Entry 5Q1B (X-ray diffraction, 2.30 A resolution); this record covers chains A and B.

== Chain A ==
Molecule: Bile acid receptor
Source organism: Homo sapiens
UniProtKB: Q96RI1 (NR1H4_HUMAN); residues 248-476 here correspond to UniProt positions 258-486 (UniProt number = residue number + 10)
Sequence (233 residues; numbered 244 to 476; the number before each row is that of its first residue):
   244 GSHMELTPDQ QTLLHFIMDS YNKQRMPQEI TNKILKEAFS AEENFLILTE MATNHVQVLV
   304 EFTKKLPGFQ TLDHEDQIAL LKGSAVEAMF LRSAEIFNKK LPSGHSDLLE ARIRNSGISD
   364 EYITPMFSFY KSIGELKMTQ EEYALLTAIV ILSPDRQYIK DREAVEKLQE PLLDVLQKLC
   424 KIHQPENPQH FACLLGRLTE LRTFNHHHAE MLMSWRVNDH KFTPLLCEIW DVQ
Unresolved in the structure: 244-246
Differences from the reference sequence: expression tag (244-247); conflict Ala-281 (Glu291 in Q96RI1), Ala-354 (Glu364 in Q96RI1)
Curated features (UniProtKB/Swiss-Prot):
  - binding site (chenodeoxycholate): Arg-335, Tyr-365, Tyr-373, His-451
  - modified residue: Thr-446 (Phosphothreonine)
  - cross-link: Lys-279 (Glycyl lysine isopeptide (Lys-Gly) (interchain with G-Cter in SUMO1))
Small-molecule neighbours: 9N7 (4-{[(2S)-2-cyclohexyl-2-{5,6-difluoro-2-[4-(1,3-thiazol-2-yl)phenyl]-1H-benzimidazol-1-yl}acetyl]amino}benzoic acid): Gln-267, Arg-268, Ile-273, Thr-274, Ile-277, Asn-287, Ile-290, Leu-291, Met-294, Asn-297, His-298, Met-332, Phe-333, Arg-335, Ser-336, Ile-339, Phe-340, Leu-352, Ile-356, Ser-359, Met-369, Tyr-373, His-451, Met-454, Leu-455, Trp-458, Trp-473

== Chain B ==
Molecule: Coactivator peptide src-1 HD3
UniProtKB: A8K1V4 (A8K1V4_HUMAN); residues 744-757 here = UniProt positions 744-757
Sequence (14 residues; numbered 744 to 757; the number before each row is that of its first residue):
   744 KDHQLLRYLL DKDE
Unresolved in the structure: 744, 757

== How chain A and chain B interact ==
Residue-residue contacts - 22 pairs, chain A then chain B:
  Val-303(A) / Leu-752(B)
  Val-303(A) / Leu-753(B)  hydrophobic
  Glu-304(A) / Lys-755(B)  salt bridge
  Lys-307(A) / Leu-752(B)  hydrogen bond (side chain-backbone)
  Lys-307(A) / Leu-753(B)
  Lys-307(A) / Lys-755(B)  hydrogen bond (side chain-backbone)
  Phe-312(A) / Leu-753(B)  hydrophobic
  His-317(A) / Asp-754(B)  salt bridge
  Glu-318(A) / Arg-750(B)  salt bridge
  Ile-321(A) / His-746(B)
  Ile-321(A) / Leu-749(B)
  Ile-321(A) / Arg-750(B)
  Ile-321(A) / Leu-753(B)  hydrophobic
  Leu-324(A) / Leu-753(B)  hydrophobic
  Lys-325(A) / His-746(B)
  Pro-467(A) / Leu-748(B)
  Leu-468(A) / Leu-748(B)
  Glu-471(A) / His-746(B)
  Glu-471(A) / Gln-747(B)  hydrogen bond (side chain-backbone)
  Glu-471(A) / Leu-748(B)  hydrogen bond (side chain-backbone)
  Glu-471(A) / Leu-749(B)  hydrogen bond (side chain-backbone)
  Ile-472(A) / Leu-749(B)  hydrophobic
Interface residues without a listed pair, chain A (15 interface residues in all): Gln-300, Gln-320
Interface residues without a listed pair, chain B (10 interface residues in all): Asp-745

== In short ==
Chain A and chain B form an interface of 15 and 10 residues respectively; the contacts include 5 hydrogen
bonds and 3 salt bridges. Among the polar pairs are Glu-304(A)/Lys-755(B), His-317(A)/Asp-754(B) and
Glu-318(A)/Arg-750(B). Ligands of chain A: compound 9N7.
Chain A is Bile acid receptor (Homo sapiens) and chain B is Coactivator peptide src-1 HD3; the structure,
Ligand binding to FARNESOID-X-RECEPTOR, was determined by X-ray diffraction (same publication as 5Q0I, 5Q0J,
5Q0K, 5Q0L, 5Q0M, 5Q0N and 30 further entries).
